7EQG - chains H and M of the 17 polymer chains in the assembly; structure by electron microscopy, 3.20 A resolution.

== Chain H ==
Name: CRISPR-associated protein Csy3
From: Pseudomonas aeruginosa
UniProt: A0A659BSG0 (A0A659BSG0_PSEAI); residue numbers follow UniProt; this construct covers 1-342
Amino-acid sequence (342 residues; each row starts with the number of its first residue):
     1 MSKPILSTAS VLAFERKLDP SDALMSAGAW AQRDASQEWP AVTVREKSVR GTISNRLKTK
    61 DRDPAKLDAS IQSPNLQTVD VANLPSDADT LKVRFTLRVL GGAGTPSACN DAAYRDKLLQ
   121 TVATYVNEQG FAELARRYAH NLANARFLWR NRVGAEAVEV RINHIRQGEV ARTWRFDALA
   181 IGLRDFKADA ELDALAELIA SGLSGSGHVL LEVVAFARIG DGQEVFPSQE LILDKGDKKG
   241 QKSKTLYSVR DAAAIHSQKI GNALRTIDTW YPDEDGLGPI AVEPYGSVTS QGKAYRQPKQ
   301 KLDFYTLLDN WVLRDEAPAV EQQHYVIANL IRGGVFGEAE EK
Not modelled in the structure: 1-5, 339-342

== Chain M ==
Molecule: 60-nt RNA strand
From: Pseudomonas aeruginosa
Sequence (60 nucleotides; row label = number of the first residue in the row):
     1 CUAAGAAAUU CACGGCGGGC UUGAUGUCCG CGUCUACCUG GUUCACUGCC GUGUAGGCAG
Not modelled in the structure: 59-60

== How chain H and chain M interact ==
Residue-residue contacts (35; chain H residue first):
  Ala13(H) with C11(M), base contact
  Phe14(H) with C11(M), hydrogen bond to the sugar
  Arg16(H) with A12(M), salt bridge to the phosphate; C13(M), salt bridge to the phosphate
  Val49(H) with G19(M), sugar contact
  Arg50(H) with G19(M), sugar contact; C20(M), sugar contact; U21(M), phosphate contact
  Gly51(H) with G19(M), sugar contact
  Thr52(H) with G19(M), base contact
  Asn75(H) with G19(M), base contact
  Gln77(H) with G19(M), base contact
  Trp149(H) with G14(M), base contact
  Arg150(H) with G17(M), phosphate contact; G18(M), salt bridge to the phosphate
  Ser228(H) with C16(M), phosphate contact
  Gln229(H) with G15(M), sugar contact; C16(M), base contact
  Glu230(H) with G15(M), sugar contact
  Leu231(H) with G15(M), base contact
  His256(H) with G15(M), salt bridge to the phosphate
  Gln258(H) with G14(M), sugar contact; G15(M), phosphate contact
  Lys259(H) with G14(M), hydrogen bond to the base; C16(M), salt bridge to the phosphate
  Asn262(H) with G14(M), phosphate contact
  Arg265(H) with C13(M), sugar contact; G14(M), salt bridge to the phosphate
  Ser290(H) with G14(M), hydrogen bond to the base
  Arg332(H) with A12(M), hydrogen bond to the sugar
  Gly333(H) with A12(M), sugar contact
  Gly334(H) with C11(M), hydrogen bond to the sugar; A12(M), hydrogen bond to the sugar
  Val335(H) with C11(M), base contact; A12(M), base contact
Interface residues without a listed pair, chain H (29 interface residues in all): Glu15, Ser54, Val79, Glu283
Interface residues without a listed pair, chain M (12 interface residues in all): U22

== Overview ==
Chain H and chain M form an interface of 29 and 12 residues respectively; the contacts include 6 hydrogen
bonds and 6 salt bridges. Polar contacts include Lys259(H)-G14(M), Ser290(H)-G14(M) and Phe14(H)-C11(M).
Chain H is CRISPR-associated protein Csy3 and chain M is a 60-nt RNA strand, both from Pseudomonas aeruginosa;
the structure, Structure of Csy-AcrIF5, was determined by electron microscopy together with 7F45 from the same
study.
